PDB entry 1LM4 | X-ray diffraction, 1.45 A resolution | chain A

# Chain A
Molecule: peptide deformylase PDF1
Organism: Staphylococcus aureus
Notes: EC 3.5.1.88
UniProt: P68826 (DEF_STAAU); residues 1-183 here = UniProt positions 1-183
Amino-acid sequence (194 residues; numbered -10 to 183; the number before each row is that of its first residue; numbers below 1 keep their minus sign (Gly-10 is residue -10)):
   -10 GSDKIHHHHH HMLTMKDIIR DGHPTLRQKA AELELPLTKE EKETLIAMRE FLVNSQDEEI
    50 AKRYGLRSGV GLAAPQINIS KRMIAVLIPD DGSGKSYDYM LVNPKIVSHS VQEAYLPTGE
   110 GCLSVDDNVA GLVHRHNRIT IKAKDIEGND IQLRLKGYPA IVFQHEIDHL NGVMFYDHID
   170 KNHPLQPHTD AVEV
Not modelled in the structure: -4 to -1
Construct notes: modified residue (111)
Modified / non-standard residues: Cys111 (cysteinesulfonic acid; OCS)
Bound ions: Fe ion: Gly-10, Cys111, His154, His158
Curated features (UniProtKB/Swiss-Prot):
  - active site: Glu155
  - binding site (Fe cation): Cys111, His154, His158

# Summary
Gly-10, Cys111, His154 and His158 coordinate a Fe ion ion. From UniProt: active-site residue Glu155 and 3 Fe
cation-binding residues.
Chain A is peptide deformylase PDF1 (Staphylococcus aureus); the structure, Structure of Peptide Deformylase
from Staphylococcus aureus at 1.45 A, was determined by X-ray diffraction together with 1LM6, 1LME and 1N5N
from the same study.
